Entry 7YMM (electron microscopy, 3.60 A resolution); this record covers chains 1C and 1D of the 80 polymer chains in the assembly.

# Chain 1C
Protein: Photosystem II CP43 reaction center protein
From: Acaryochloris marina MBIC11017
UniProt: B0C1V7 (B0C1V7_ACAM1); residues 1-490 here = UniProt positions 1-490
Sequence (490 residues; each row starts with the number of its first residue):
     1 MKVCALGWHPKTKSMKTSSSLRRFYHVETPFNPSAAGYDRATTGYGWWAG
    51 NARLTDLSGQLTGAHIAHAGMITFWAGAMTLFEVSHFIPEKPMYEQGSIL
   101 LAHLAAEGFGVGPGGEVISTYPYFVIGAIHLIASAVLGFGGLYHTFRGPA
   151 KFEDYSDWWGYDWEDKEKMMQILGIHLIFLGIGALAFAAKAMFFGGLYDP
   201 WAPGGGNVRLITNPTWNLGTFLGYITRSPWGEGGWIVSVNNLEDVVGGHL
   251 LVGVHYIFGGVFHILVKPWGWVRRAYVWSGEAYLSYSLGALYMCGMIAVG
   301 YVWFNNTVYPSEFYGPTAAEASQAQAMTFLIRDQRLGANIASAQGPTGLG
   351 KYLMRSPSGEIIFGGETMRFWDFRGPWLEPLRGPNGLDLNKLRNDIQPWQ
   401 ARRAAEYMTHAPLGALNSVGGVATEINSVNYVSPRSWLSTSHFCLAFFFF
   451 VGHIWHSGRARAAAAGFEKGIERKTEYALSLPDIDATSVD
Not modelled in the structure: 1-34, 338-351, 413-429, 486-490
Metal / ion sites: chlorophyll d Mg near N51 (its only coordinating residue here)
Residues lining bound ligands:
  - 8CT ((6'R,11cis,11'cis,13cis,15cis)-4',5'-didehydro-5',6'-dihydro-beta,beta-carotene), molecule 1: A67, G70, M71, F74, L81, F124, A128, L131, I132, S134, A135, G138, L142, T145
  - 8CT, molecule 2: Y121, V125, A128, I129, I132, A133, V136, L137, W159
  - 8CT, molecule 3: F221, Y224, I225, I236, D244, V245, G248, H249, V252, A275, Y276, Y301
  - chlorophyll d (CL7), molecule 1: G37, Y38, W47, G50, N51, R53, L54, L57, Q60, A64, A67, M71, T145
  - chlorophyll d (CL7), molecule 2: Y45, W48, A49, G50, N51, A52, E281, L284, L288, F448, F449, V451, G452, W455, H456, R459
  - chlorophyll d (CL7), molecule 3: N51, L54, T55, L61, A64, H65, H68, I72, Y161, W163, M169, I172, H176, G280, E281, Y283, L284, S287, L288, L291
  - chlorophyll d (CL7), molecule 4: N51, H68, M71, I72, W75, L291, L445, F449
  - chlorophyll d (CL7), molecule 5: T62, H65, I66, A69, F152, W158, W159, Y161, K168, I172, I175, H176, F179
  - chlorophyll d (CL7), molecule 6: T62, I66, V136, L137, F139, G140, Y143, H144, P149, F152, Y155, W159
  - chlorophyll d (CL7), molecule 7: A69, I72, T73, W75, A76, T80, L100, H103, L104, E107, F109, I126, H130, L291
  - chlorophyll d (CL7), molecule 8: W75, L100, H103, F179, L180, I182, G183, L291, C294, G295, A298, Y309, L438, H442, L445, A446, F449
  - chlorophyll d (CL7), molecule 9: W75, M79, F82, E83, G97, I99, W437, L438, S441, H442
  - chlorophyll d (CL7), molecule 10: A106, E107, L180, G183, A184, F187, I236, V245, H249, L251, V252, H255, Y256, M293, C294, I297, A298, Y301, V308, Y309
  - chlorophyll d (CL7), molecule 11: K166, M169, M170, I172, L173, H176, L177, L180, Y256, Y276, W278, Y283, Y286, S287, A290, L291, C294
  - chlorophyll d (CL7), molecule 12: M170, L173, L177, H255, Y256, F258, G259, F262, H263, V266, K267, P268, W269, W271, V272, Y276
  - chlorophyll d (CL7), molecule 13: W216, L218, F221, L222, I225, L251, V254, H255, F258
  - chlorophyll d (CL7), molecule 14: W230, A275, Y276, V277, A282, S285, Y286, G289, A290, Y292, M293, F450, H453, S457, A460, R461

# Chain 1D
Protein: Photosystem II D2 protein 1
From: Acaryochloris marina MBIC11017
Notes: EC 1.10.3.9
UniProt: B0C1V6 (PSBD1_ACAM1); numbering as in UniProt (aligned over 1-351)
Sequence (351 residues; row label = number of the first residue in the row):
     1 MTIAVGRAQERGWFDVLDDWLKRDRFVFIGWSGILLFPCAFLSIGGWFTG
    51 TTFVTSWYTHGLASSYLEGANFLTVAVSTPADSLGHSLLLLWGPEAQGDF
   101 TRWCQLGGLWNFTTLHGVFGLIGFMLRQFEIARLVGVRPYNAVAFSGPIA
   151 VYVSVFLMYPLGQSSWFFAPSWGVTSIFRFLLFAQGFHNLTLNPFHMMGV
   201 AGILGGALLCAIHGATVENTLFEDGQDANTFAAFTPTQAEETYSMVTANR
   251 FWSQIFGIAFSNKRWLHFFMLFVPVTGLWASAIGLVGIALNMRAYDFVSQ
   301 EIRAAEDPEFETFYTKNILLNEGLRAWMAPQDQIHENFIFPEEVLPRGNA
   351 L
Not modelled in the structure: 1-10, 225-240, 350-351
Metal / ion sites: Fe2+: H213, H267 (together with bicarbonate ion) (shared with 2 residues of chain 1A)
Residues lining bound ligands:
  - 8CT ((6'R,11cis,11'cis,13cis,15cis)-4',5'-didehydro-5',6'-dihydro-beta,beta-carotene): F41, L42, G45, G46, F48, T49, F100, W103, L109, F112
  - bicarbonate ion (BCT): H213, E241, Y243, K263, H267
  - chlorophyll d (CL7), molecule 1: I34, L35, P38, C39, L42, L88, L89, L90, L91, W92, W103, G108, N111, F112, L115, H116, F119
  - chlorophyll d (CL7), molecule 2: L35, L88, F119, I122, M125, L126, F129, I149
  - chlorophyll d (CL7), molecule 3: L121, P148, V151, Y152, V155, F180, L181, A184, Q185, L190, T191, H196, G199, V200, I203, L204, L278, S281, A282, L285
  - chlorophyll d (CL7), molecule 4: Y152, F156, W172, V174, I177, F178, F180, L181
  - chlorophyll d (CL7), molecule 5: M197, V200, A201, L204, G205, L208
  - pheophytin a (PHO), molecule 1: L36, A40, S43, I44, W47, T113, G117, G120, L121, F124, Q128, N141, A144, F145, P148, Y152, W172, G173, V174, I203, P274, V275, L278
  - pheophytin a (PHO), molecule 2: L204, A207, L208, A211, I212, W252, F256
  - plastoquinone 9 (PL9; 2,3-dimethyl-5-(3,7,11,15,19,23,27,31,35-nonamethyl-2,6,10,14,18,22,26,30,34-hexatriacontanonaenyl-2,5-cyclohexadiene-1,4-dione-2,3-dimethyl-5-solanesyl-1,4-benzoquinone): M197, M198, A201, G202, G205, L208, L209, I212, H213, T216, Y243, M245, A248, N249, W252, F256, I258, A259, F260, L266, F269, F272, V273, T276

# Interface between chain 1C and chain 1D
Contacting residue pairs - 19 pairs, chain 1C then chain 1D:
  K469(1C) - E223(1D)
  G470(1C) - L221(1D)
  G470(1C) - E223(1D)
  I471(1C) - L221(1D)  hydrogen bond (backbone-backbone)
  I471(1C) - F222(1D)
  I471(1C) - E223(1D)  hydrogen bond (backbone-backbone)
  I471(1C) - T247(1D)
  E472(1C) - E223(1D)
  R473(1C) - F222(1D)
  R473(1C) - D224(1D)  salt bridge
  R473(1C) - E241(1D)
  E476(1C) - F222(1D)
  E476(1C) - S244(1D)  hydrogen bond
  E476(1C) - T247(1D)  hydrogen bond
  A478(1C) - T247(1D)
  L479(1C) - V246(1D)  hydrophobic
  L481(1C) - R250(1D)
  P482(1C) - R250(1D)  hydrogen bond (backbone-side chain)
  I484(1C) - R250(1D)
Interface residues without a listed pair, chain 1C (12 interface residues in all): D483
Interface residues without a listed pair, chain 1D (11 interface residues in all): T220, Q254

# Summary
12 residues of chain 1C and 11 residues of chain 1D are in contact; the contacts include 5 hydrogen bonds and
1 salt bridge. Polar contacts include R473(1C)-D224(1D), E476(1C)-S244(1D) and E476(1C)-T247(1D).
Chain 1C is Photosystem II CP43 reaction center protein and chain 1D is Photosystem II D2 protein 1, both from
Acaryochloris marina MBIC11017; the structure, PSII-Pcb Tetramer of Acaryochloris Marina, was determined by
electron microscopy together with 7YMI from the same study.
